5CCC - chain A; structure by X-ray diffraction, 1.50 A resolution.

== Chain A ==
Protein: Dihydrofolate reductase
Organism: Escherichia coli
Notes: EC 1.5.1.3
Reference sequence: P0ABQ5 (DYR_ECOL6); numbering as in UniProt (aligned over 1-159)
Chain sequence (159 residues; row label = number of the first residue in the row):
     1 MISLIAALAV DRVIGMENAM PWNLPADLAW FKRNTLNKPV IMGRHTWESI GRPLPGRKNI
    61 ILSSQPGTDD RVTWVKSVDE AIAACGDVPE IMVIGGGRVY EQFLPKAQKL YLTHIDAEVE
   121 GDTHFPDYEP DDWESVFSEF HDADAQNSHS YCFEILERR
Swiss-Prot annotation at these positions:
  - binding site (substrate): Ile5, Asp27, Arg52, Arg57, Thr113
  - binding site (NADP(+)): Ala7, Val13 to Ala19, His45, Thr46, Ser63, Ser64, Lys76, Gly95 to Gln102
Residues lining bound ligands:
  - 5,10-dideazatetrahydrofolic acid (DDF): Ile5, Ala6, Ala7, Met20, Trp22, Asp27, Leu28, Trp30, Phe31, Lys32, Ile50, Leu54, Pro55, Arg57, Ile94, Tyr100, Thr113
  - NADP (NAP; NADP nicotinamide-adenine-dinucleotide phosphate): Met16, Gly43, Arg44, His45, Thr46, Leu62, Ser63, Ser64, Gln65, Lys76, Ser77, Val78, Gly95, Gly96, Gly97, Arg98, Val99, Gln102, Asp122, Thr123
From the paper describing this entry:
  - binding site for 5,10-dideazatetrahydrofolic acid: Phe31, Ile50, Leu54, Ile94
  - binding site for NADP: Glu134 to Ser138
  - mutagenesis - L28F: decreased binding to THF

== In short ==
Chain A binds 5,10-dideazatetrahydrofolic acid and NADP. From UniProt: 5 substrate-binding residues and 21
NADP+-binding residues. From the paper: a binding site for 5,10-dideazatetrahydrofolic acid at Phe31, Ile50
and Leu54 among others; L28F reduces binding to THF.
Chain A is Dihydrofolate reductase (Escherichia coli); the structure, wild-type E.coli dihydrofolate reductase
complexed with 5,10-dideazatetrahydrofolate and oxidized nicotinamide adenine dinucleotide phosphate, was
determined by X-ray diffraction, deposited together with 5CC9.
